Entry 7OKO (electron microscopy, 3.40 A resolution); this record covers chains 4 and 6 of the 65 polymer chains in the assembly.

[Chain 4]
Protein: Type-F conjugative transfer system secretin TraK
Organism: Salmonella enterica subsp. salamae serovar 58:l,z13,z28:z6
Reference sequence: A0A734HNY4 (A0A734HNY4_SALER); residues 24-239 here = UniProt positions 24-239
Sequence (216 residues; each row starts with the number of its first residue):
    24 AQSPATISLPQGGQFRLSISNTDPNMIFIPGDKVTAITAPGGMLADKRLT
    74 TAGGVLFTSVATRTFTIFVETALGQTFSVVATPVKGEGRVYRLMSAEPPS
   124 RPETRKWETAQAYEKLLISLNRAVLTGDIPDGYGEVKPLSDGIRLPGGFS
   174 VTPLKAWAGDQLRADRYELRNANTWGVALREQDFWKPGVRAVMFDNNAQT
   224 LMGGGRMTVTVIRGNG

[Chain 6]
Protein: Type IV conjugative transfer system lipoprotein TraV
Organism: Salmonella enterica
Reference sequence: A0A753A8N9 (A0A753A8N9_SALER); numbering as in UniProt (aligned over 1-204)
Sequence (204 residues; each row starts with the number of its first residue):
     1 MKKITLLLAGSALLLSGCAGVKSSFDCDATTSDTCMTMTKANQLARDKAA
    51 KQAGKPAAGGLPSLVNLPATSAVEVPSASRSAVTPPSGTRTVSTTPPVSA
   101 GTSAGVNTNTTTSTLTPRPVAGTPVTTTPSSVAYRPVVSVVTPTPSCQNV
   151 RCDNPGTVHPQRSRDQIATVWIAPWVDSDNAFHQPGRVSFVVSPADWVLP
   201 ARVN
Disordered / not traced: 1-157, 204
What the authors report for this chain:
  - post-translational modification sites: Cys18 (citing earlier work)

[Interface between chain 4 and chain 6]
Residue-residue contacts (11):
  Lys129(4) with Asp177(6); Ser178(6), hydrogen bond (backbone-side chain); Asn180(6)
  Trp130(4) with Ser178(6)
  Glu131(4) with Trp175(6); Val176(6); Asp177(6); Ser178(6), hydrogen bond (backbone-backbone)
  Thr132(4) with Trp175(6); Asp177(6)
  Ala133(4) with Asp177(6)
Also at the interface, not in a pair above, chain 6 (6 interface residues in all): His183

[Overview]
5 residues of chain 4 and 6 residues of chain 6 are in contact; the contacts include 2 hydrogen bonds. Polar
contacts include Lys129(4)-Ser178(6) and Glu131(4)-Ser178(6). The paper reports a modification site at
Cys18(6).
Chain 4 is Type-F conjugative transfer system secretin TraK (Salmonella enterica subsp. salamae serovar
58:l,z13,z28:z6) and chain 6 is Type IV conjugative transfer system lipoprotein TraV (Salmonella enterica);
the structure, Structure of the outer-membrane core complex (outer ring) from a conjugative type IV secretion
system, was determined by electron microscopy together with 7OKN from the same study.
